PDB entry 8ODZ | electron microscopy, 3.60 A resolution | chains A and B of the 4 polymer chains in the assembly

== Chain A ==
Name: Interleukin-12 subunit alpha
Organism: Mus musculus
UniProt: P43431 (IL12A_MOUSE); residue numbers follow UniProt; this construct covers 23-215
Amino-acid sequence (231 residues; each row starts with the number of its first residue):
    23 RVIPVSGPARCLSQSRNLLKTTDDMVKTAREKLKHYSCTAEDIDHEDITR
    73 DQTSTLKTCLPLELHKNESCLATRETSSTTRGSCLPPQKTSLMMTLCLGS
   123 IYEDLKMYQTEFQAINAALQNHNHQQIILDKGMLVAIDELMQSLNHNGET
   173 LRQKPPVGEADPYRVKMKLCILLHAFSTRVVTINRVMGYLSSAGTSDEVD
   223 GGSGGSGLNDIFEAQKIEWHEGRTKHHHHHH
Not modelled in the structure: 23-31, 62-63, 93-102, 169-183, 215-253
Sequence notes: expression tag (216-253)
Cystine bridges: Cys33-Cys106, Cys60-Cys192, Cys81-Cys119
Curated features (UniProtKB/Swiss-Prot):
  - glycosylation: Asn89 (N-linked (GlcNAc...) asparagine)

== Chain B ==
Name: Interleukin-12 subunit beta
Organism: Mus musculus
UniProt: P43432 (IL12B_MOUSE); numbering as in UniProt (aligned over 23-335)
Amino-acid sequence (313 residues; each row starts with the number of its first residue):
    23 MWELEKDVYVVEVDWTPDAPGETVNLTCDTPEEDDITWTSDQRHGVIGSG
    73 KTLTITVKEFLDAGQYTCHKGGETLSHSHLLLHKKENGIWSTEILKNFKN
   123 KTFLKCEAPNYSGRFTCSWLVQRNMDLKFNIKSSSSSPDSRAVTCGMASL
   173 SAEKVTLDQRDYEKYSVSCQEDVTCPTAEETLPIELALEARQQNKYENYS
   223 TSFFIRDIIKPDPPKNLQMKPLKNSQVEVSWEYPDSWSTPHSYFSLKFFV
   273 RIQRKKEKMKETEEGCNQKGAFLVEKTSTEVQCKGGNVCVQAQDRYYNSS
   323 CSKWACVPCRVRS
Not modelled in the structure: 276-291, 332-335
Cystine bridges: Cys50-Cys90, Cys128-Cys139, Cys167-Cys191, Cys305-Cys331, Cys311-Cys328
Covalent attachments: glycan linked to Asn220
Curated features (UniProtKB/Swiss-Prot):
  - glycosylation (N-linked (GlcNAc...) asparagine): Asn47, Asn122, Asn132, Asn220
  - natural variant: Met169 (M169T: In strain: B10.S/J and SJL/J), Phe294 (F294L: In strain: B10.S/J and SJL/J)

== How chain A and chain B interact ==
Disulfides between the chains: Cys92(A)-Cys197(B)
Residue-residue contacts - 33 pairs, chain A then chain B:
  Arg38(A) - Arg317(B)
  Arg38(A) - Tyr318(B)
  Leu41(A) - Tyr318(B)  hydrophobic
  Ile65(A) - Phe226(B)  hydrophobic
  Thr77(A) - Ala200(B)
  Leu78(A) - Thr199(B)
  Leu78(A) - Ala200(B)  hydrogen bond (backbone-backbone)
  Leu78(A) - Glu201(B)
  Cys81(A) - Ala200(B)
  Cys81(A) - Tyr265(B)  hydrogen bond (backbone-side chain)
  Leu82(A) - Pro198(B)  hydrophobic
  Leu82(A) - Thr199(B)
  Leu82(A) - Ala200(B)  hydrophobic
  Pro83(A) - Pro262(B)
  Pro83(A) - Tyr265(B)
  Glu85(A) - Thr261(B)  hydrogen bond
  Glu85(A) - Pro262(B)
  Leu86(A) - Pro198(B)
  Leu86(A) - Phe266(B)  hydrophobic
  Asn89(A) - Cys197(B)
  Cys92(A) - Cys197(B)  disulfide
  Val203(A) - Tyr318(B)  hydrophobic
  Val203(A) - Tyr319(B)
  Thr204(A) - Glu201(B)
  Asn206(A) - Tyr318(B)
  Arg207(A) - Tyr133(B)  hydrogen bond
  Arg207(A) - Glu201(B)  salt bridge
  Arg207(A) - Tyr265(B)
  Arg207(A) - Tyr318(B)
  Arg207(A) - Tyr319(B)
  Val208(A) - Tyr265(B)
  Tyr211(A) - Ser264(B)
  Tyr211(A) - Tyr265(B)  hydrophobic
Interface residues without a listed pair, chain A (21 interface residues in all): His67, Lys88, Gly210
Interface residues without a listed pair, chain B (18 interface residues in all): Thr196, Thr203, Asp316

== Overview ==
The interface between chain A and chain B involves 21 residues on one side and 18 on the other; the contacts
include 1 disulfide bond, 4 hydrogen bonds and 1 salt bridge. Polar contacts include Arg207(A)-Glu201(B),
Cys81(A)-Tyr265(B) and Glu85(A)-Thr261(B).
Chain A is Interleukin-12 subunit alpha and chain B is Interleukin-12 subunit beta, both from Mus musculus;
the structure, Cryo-EM structure of a pre-dimerized murine IL-12 complete extracellular signaling complex
(Class 1), was determined by electron microscopy together with 8CR5, 8CR6, 8CR8, 8OE0, 8OE4 and 8PB1 from the
same study.
